Entry 7DBP (electron microscopy, 4.50 A resolution (low resolution: residue-level contacts below are approximate; hydrogen-bond / salt-bridge calls are withheld)); this record covers chains A and J of the 11 polymer chains in the assembly.

[Chain A]
Protein: Histone H3.1
From: Homo sapiens
UniProtKB: P68431 (H31_HUMAN); residues 0-135 here correspond to UniProt positions 1-136 (UniProt number = residue number + 1)
Amino-acid sequence (136 residues; numbered 0 to 135; the number before each row is that of its first residue; numbering starts at 0):
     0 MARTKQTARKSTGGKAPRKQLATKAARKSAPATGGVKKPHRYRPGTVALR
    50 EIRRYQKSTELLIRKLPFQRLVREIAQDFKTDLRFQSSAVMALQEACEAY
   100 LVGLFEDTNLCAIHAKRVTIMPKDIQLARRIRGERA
Not modelled in the structure: 0-37
Swiss-Prot annotation at these positions:
  - modified residue: Arg2 (Asymmetric dimethylarginine), Thr3 (Phosphothreonine), Lys4 (Allysine), Gln5 (5-glutamyl dopamine), Thr6 (Phosphothreonine), Arg8 (Citrulline), Lys9 (N6,N6,N6-trimethyllysine), Ser10 (ADP-ribosylserine), Thr11 (Phosphothreonine), Lys14 (N6-(2-hydroxyisobutyryl)lysine), Arg17 (Asymmetric dimethylarginine), Lys18 (N6-(2-hydroxyisobutyryl)lysine), Lys23 (N6-(2-hydroxyisobutyryl)lysine), Arg26 (Citrulline), Lys27 (N6,N6,N6-trimethyllysine), Ser28 (ADP-ribosylserine), Lys36 (N6,N6,N6-trimethyllysine), Lys37 (N6-methyllysine), Tyr41 (Phosphotyrosine), Lys56 (N6,N6,N6-trimethyllysine) and 8 more in UniProt
  - lipidation: Lys18 (N6-decanoyllysine)

[Chain J]
Molecule: 177-nt DNA strand
Sequence (177 nucleotides; row label = number of the first residue in the row; numbers below 1 keep their minus sign (DA-89 is residue -89)):
   -89 ACTTTCAATACATGCACAGGATGTATATATCTGACACGTGCCTGGAGACT
   -39 AGGGAGTAATCCCCTTGGCGGTTAAAACGCGGGGGACAGCGCGTACGTGC
    11 GTTTAAGCGGTGCTAGAGCTGTCTACGACCAATTGAGCGGCCTCGGCACC
    61 GGGATTCTCCAGGGCGGCCGCGTAAGT
Not modelled in the structure: -89 to -88

[How chain A and chain J interact]
Pairs across the interface - 8 pairs, chain A then chain J:
  Tyr41(A) - DG-67(J)
  Tyr41(A) - DC10(J)
  Gly44(A) - DG9(J)
  Val46(A) - DG9(J)
  Arg49(A) - DT-66(J)
  Arg63(A) - DG17(J)
  Arg63(A) - DC18(J)
  Arg83(A) - DG26(J)
Interface residues without a listed pair, chain A (13 interface residues in all): Arg42, Pro43, Thr45, Ala47, Lys64, Leu65, Arg69
Interface residues without a listed pair, chain J (8 interface residues in all): DT8

[Summary]
The interface between chain A and chain J involves 13 residues on one side and 8 on the other.
Chain A is Histone H3.1 (Homo sapiens) and chain J is a 177-nt DNA strand; the structure, Linker histone
defines structure and self-association behaviour of the 177 bp human chromosome, was determined by electron
microscopy.
